8D5Q - chains B and C of the 4 polymer chains in the assembly; structure by X-ray diffraction, 2.50 A resolution.

Chain B:
Molecule: TCR-beta
From: Mus musculus
Chain sequence (244 residues; each row starts with the number of its first residue; numbering starts at 0):
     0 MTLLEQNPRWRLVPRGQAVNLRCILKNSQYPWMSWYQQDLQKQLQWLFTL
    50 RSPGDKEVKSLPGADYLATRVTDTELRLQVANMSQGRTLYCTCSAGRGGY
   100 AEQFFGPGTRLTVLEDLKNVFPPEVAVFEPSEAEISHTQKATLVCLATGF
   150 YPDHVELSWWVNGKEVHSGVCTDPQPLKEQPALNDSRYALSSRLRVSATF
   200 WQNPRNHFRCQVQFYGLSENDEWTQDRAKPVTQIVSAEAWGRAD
Disulfides: Cys22-Cys90, Cys144-Cys209

Chain C:
Molecule: H-2 class I histocompatibility antigen, L-D alpha chain
From: Mus musculus
UniProtKB: P01897 (HA1L_MOUSE); residues 1-179 here correspond to UniProt positions 25-203 (UniProt number = residue number + 24)
Chain sequence (180 residues; row label = number of the first residue in the row; numbering starts at 0):
     0 MGPHSMRYYETATSRRGLGEPRYTSVGYVDDKEFVRFDSDAENPRYEPQV
    50 PWMEQEGPEYWERITQVAKGQEQWFRVNLRTLLGYYNQSAGGTHTLQWMY
   100 GCDVGSDGRLLRGYEQFAYDGCDYIALNEDLRTWTAADMAAQITRRKWEQ
   150 AGAAEYYRAYLEGECVEWLHRYLKNGNATL
Disordered / not traced: 0, 177-179
Construct notes: initiating methionine (0); conflict Tyr8 (Phe32 in P01897), Thr12 (Val36 in P01897), Arg15 (Pro39 in P01897), Thr23 (Ile47 in P01897), Asp30 (Asn54 in P01897), Val49 (Ala73 in P01897), Val66 (Ile90 in P01897), Arg131 (Lys155 in P01897)
Disulfides: Cys101-Cys164
Swiss-Prot annotation at these positions:
  - glycosylation (N-linked (GlcNAc...) asparagine): Asn86, Asn176

How chain B and chain C interact:
Contacting residue pairs (5; chain B residue first):
  Gln28(B) with Gln149(C), hydrogen bond
  Arg96(B) with Trp73(C)
  Tyr99(B) with Gly151(C); Glu154(C); Tyr155(C), hydrophobic
Also at the interface, not in a pair above, chain B (5 interface residues in all): Ser51, Ala94
Also at the interface, not in a pair above, chain C (7 interface residues in all): Arg79, Ala150

In short:
The interface between chain B and chain C involves 5 residues on one side and 7 on the other, with 1 hydrogen
bond. Its one hydrogen-bonded contact is Gln28(B)-Gln149(C).
Chain B is TCR-beta and chain C is H-2 class I histocompatibility antigen, L-D alpha chain, both from Mus
musculus; the structure, TCR TG6 in complex with Ld-HF10, was determined by X-ray diffraction together with
8D5N and 8D5P from the same study.
